3IPD - chains A and D of the 4 polymer chains in the assembly; structure by X-ray diffraction, 4.80 A resolution (low resolution: residue-level contacts below are approximate; hydrogen-bond / salt-bridge calls are withheld).

# Chain A
Protein: Vesicle-associated membrane protein 2
Source organism: Rattus norvegicus
Notes: fragment: C-terminal fragment
UniProt: P63045 (VAMP2_RAT); residue numbers follow UniProt; this construct covers 30-116
Chain sequence (91 residues; each row starts with the number of its first residue):
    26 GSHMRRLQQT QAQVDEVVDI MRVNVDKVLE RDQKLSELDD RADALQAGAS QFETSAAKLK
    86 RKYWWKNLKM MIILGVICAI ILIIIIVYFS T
Construct notes: expression tag (26-29)
Swiss-Prot annotation at these positions:
  - region: Asn92 to Thr116 (Required for interaction with SEPT8)
  - site ((Microbial infection) Cleavage): Gln58, Lys59, Lys59, Leu60, Arg66, Ala67, Gln76, Phe77, Ala81, Ala82

# Chain D
Protein: Synaptosomal-associated protein 25
Source organism: Rattus norvegicus
Notes: fragment: C-terminal fragment
UniProt: P60881 (SNP25_RAT); residues 141-204 here = UniProt positions 141-204
Chain sequence (68 residues; each row starts with the number of its first residue):
   137 GSHMARENEM DENLEQVSGI IGNLRHMALD MGNEIDTQNR QIDRIMEKAD SNKTRIDEAN
   197 QRATKMLG
Unresolved in the structure: 137, 201-204
Construct notes: expression tag (137-140)
Swiss-Prot annotation at these positions:
  - site ((Microbial infection) Cleavage): Arg180, Ile181, Gln197, Arg198
  - modified residue (Phosphoserine): Ser154, Ser187

# Interface between chain A and chain D
Pairs across the interface (33):
  His28(A) with Asp147(D)
  Thr35(A) with Ser154(D)
  Gln38(A) with Ile157(D)
  Val39(A) with Ile157(D)
  Glu41(A) with Arg161(D)
  Ile45(A) with Leu165(D)
  Asn49(A) with Ala164(D); Gly168(D)
  Lys52(A) with Gly168(D); Ile171(D); Asp172(D); Asn175(D)
  Glu55(A) with Asn175(D)
  Arg56(A) with Gln174(D); Asn175(D); Ile178(D)
  Lys59(A) with Ile178(D); Asp179(D)
  Leu60(A) with Ile178(D)
  Glu62(A) with Met182(D)
  Leu63(A) with Ile181(D); Met182(D)
  Arg66(A) with Met182(D); Asp186(D)
  Ala69(A) with Lys189(D)
  Leu70(A) with Ile192(D)
  Gly73(A) with Ile192(D)
  Ala74(A) with Ile192(D)
  Gln76(A) with Asn196(D)
  Phe77(A) with Ala195(D); Asn196(D)
  Ser80(A) with Asn196(D); Ala199(D)
Interface residues without a listed pair, chain A (25 interface residues in all): Arg31, Val42, Val53
Interface residues without a listed pair, chain D (26 interface residues in all): Glu151, Gly158, Met167, Ala185, Asn188

# In short
Chain A and chain D form an interface of 25 and 26 residues respectively.
Here chain A is Vesicle-associated membrane protein 2 and chain D is Synaptosomal-associated protein 25, both
from Rattus norvegicus. Entry 3IPD (Helical extension of the neuronal SNARE complex into the membrane,
spacegroup I 21 21 21) was determined by X-ray diffraction, deposited together with 3HD7.
